Entry 6RPB (X-ray diffraction, 2.50 A resolution); this record covers chains A and E of the 5 polymer chains in the assembly.

== Chain A ==
Molecule: HLA class I histocompatibility antigen, A-2 alpha chain
From: Homo sapiens
Reference sequence: P01892 (1A02_HUMAN); residues 1-276 here correspond to UniProt positions 25-300 (UniProt number = residue number + 24)
Amino-acid sequence (277 residues; row label = number of the first residue in the row; numbering starts at 0):
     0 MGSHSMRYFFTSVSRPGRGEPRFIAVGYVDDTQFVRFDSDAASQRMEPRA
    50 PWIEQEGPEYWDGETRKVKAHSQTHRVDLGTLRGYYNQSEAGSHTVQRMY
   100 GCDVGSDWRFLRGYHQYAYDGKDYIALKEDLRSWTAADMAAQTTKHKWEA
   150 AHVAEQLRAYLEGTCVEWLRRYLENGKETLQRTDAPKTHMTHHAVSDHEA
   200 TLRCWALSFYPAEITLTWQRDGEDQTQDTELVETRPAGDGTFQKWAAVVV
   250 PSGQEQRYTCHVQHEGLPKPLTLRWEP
Unresolved in the structure: 0, 221-225
Differences from the reference sequence: initiating methionine (0)
Disulfide bonds: Cys101-Cys164, Cys203-Cys259

== Chain E ==
Molecule: T-cell receptor beta chain
From: Homo sapiens
Amino-acid sequence (244 residues; each row starts with the number of its first residue; note: 15 numbers in that range are skipped by the numbering (no residue carries them; nothing is unmodelled there); numbering starts at 0):
     0 MNAGVTQTPKFQVLKTGQSMTLQCAQDMNH
    37 EYMSWYRQDPGMGLRLIHYSVG
    63 AGITDKGEVP
    74 NGYNVSRS
    83 TTEDFPLRLLSAAPSQTSVYFCASSYLN
   112 RDSALDFGPGTRLTVL
   129 EDLKNVFPPEVAVFEPSEAEISHTQKATLVCLATGFYPDHVELSWWVNGK
   179 EVHSGVCTDPQPLKEQPALNDSRYALSSRLRVSATFWQDPRNHFRCQVQF
   229 YGLSENDEWTQDRAKPVTQIVSAEAWGRAD
Unresolved in the structure: 0-2, 257-258
Disulfide bonds: Cys23-Cys104, Cys159-Cys224

== Chain A / chain E interface ==
Residue-residue contacts - 24 pairs, chain A then chain E:
  Arg65(A) - Tyr55(E)
  Arg65(A) - Val57(E)
  Arg65(A) - Ile65(E)
  Arg65(A) - Asp67(E)  salt bridge
  Lys68(A) - Ala63(E)  hydrogen bond (side chain-backbone)
  Lys68(A) - Gly64(E)
  Lys68(A) - Ile65(E)
  Ala69(A) - Val57(E)  hydrophobic
  Ala69(A) - Leu109(E)  hydrophobic
  Gln72(A) - Glu37(E)
  Gln72(A) - Val57(E)
  Gln72(A) - Gly58(E)
  Gln72(A) - Ala63(E)  hydrogen bond (side chain-backbone)
  Gln72(A) - Thr84(E)  hydrogen bond
  Thr73(A) - Glu37(E)  hydrogen bond
  Thr73(A) - Leu109(E)
  Arg75(A) - Ala63(E)
  Arg75(A) - Thr84(E)
  Val76(A) - Asn28(E)
  Ala150(A) - Asn110(E)  hydrogen bond (backbone-side chain)
  Glu154(A) - Arg112(E)  salt bridge
  Gln155(A) - Asn110(E)  hydrogen bond
  Gln155(A) - Arg112(E)  hydrogen bond (side chain-backbone)
  Gln155(A) - Asp113(E)
Interface residues without a listed pair, chain A (12 interface residues in all): His151, Val152

== In short ==
12 residues of chain A and 14 residues of chain E are in contact, with 7 hydrogen bonds and 2 salt bridges.
Polar contacts include Arg65(A)-Asp67(E), Glu154(A)-Arg112(E) and Lys68(A)-Ala63(E).
Here chain A is HLA class I histocompatibility antigen, A-2 alpha chain and chain E is T-cell receptor beta
chain, both from Homo sapiens. Entry 6RPB (Crystal structure of the T-cell receptor NYE_S1 bound to HLA
A2*01-SLLMWITQV) was determined by X-ray diffraction (same publication as 6RP9 and 6RPA).
